PDB entry 6BD2 | X-ray diffraction, 2.90 A resolution | chains A and B of the 3 polymer chains in the assembly

# Chain A (and B)
Protein: 14-3-3 protein theta
From: Homo sapiens
Notes: chain B of this document is another copy of the same molecule, construct and numbering; everything in this record applies to it too
Reference sequence: P27348 (1433T_HUMAN); residues 1-245 here = UniProt positions 1-245
Sequence (245 residues; row label = number of the first residue in the row):
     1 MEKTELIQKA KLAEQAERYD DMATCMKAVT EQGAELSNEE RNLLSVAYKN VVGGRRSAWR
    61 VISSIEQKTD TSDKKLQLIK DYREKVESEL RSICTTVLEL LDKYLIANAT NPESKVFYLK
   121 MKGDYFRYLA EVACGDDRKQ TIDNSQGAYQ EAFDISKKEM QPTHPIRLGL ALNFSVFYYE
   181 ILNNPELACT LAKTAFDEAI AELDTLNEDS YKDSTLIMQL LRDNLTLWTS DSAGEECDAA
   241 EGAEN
Not modelled in the structure: 1, 231-245 (chain B: 231-245)
UniProt features mapped onto this chain:
  - site (Interaction with phosphoserine on interacting protein): Arg56, Arg127
  - modified residue: Met1 (N-acetylmethionine), Lys3 (N6-acetyllysine), Lys49 (N6-acetyllysine), Lys68 (N6-acetyllysine), Tyr82 (3'-nitrotyrosine), Ser92 (Phosphoserine), Tyr104 (3'-nitrotyrosine), Lys115 (N6-acetyllysine), Ser232 (Phosphoserine)
  - cross-link: Lys49 (Glycyl lysine isopeptide (Lys-Gly) (interchain with G-Cter in SUMO2))

# Chain A / chain B interface
Pairs across the interface (39):
  Glu5(A) - Lys74(B)  salt bridge
  Glu5(A) - Leu78(B)
  Gln8(A) - Lys75(B)
  Gln8(A) - Leu78(B)
  Lys9(A) - Tyr82(B)
  Lys9(A) - Lys85(B)
  Leu12(A) - Ile65(B)  hydrophobic
  Leu12(A) - Leu78(B)  hydrophobic
  Leu12(A) - Ile79(B)  hydrophobic
  Leu12(A) - Tyr82(B)  hydrophobic
  Ala13(A) - Tyr82(B)
  Gln15(A) - Val61(B)
  Gln15(A) - Ile65(B)
  Ala16(A) - Ala58(B)
  Ala16(A) - Val61(B)
  Arg18(A) - Arg55(B)
  Arg18(A) - Ala58(B)
  Arg18(A) - Tyr82(B)  hydrogen bond
  Arg18(A) - Val86(B)
  Arg18(A) - Glu89(B)  salt bridge
  Asp21(A) - Tyr82(B)  hydrogen bond
  Asp21(A) - Lys85(B)  salt bridge
  Arg55(A) - Arg18(B)
  Ala58(A) - Ala16(B)
  Ala58(A) - Arg18(B)
  Val61(A) - Gln15(B)
  Ile62(A) - Ala16(B)  hydrophobic
  Ile65(A) - Leu12(B)  hydrophobic
  Lys75(A) - Gln8(B)
  Leu78(A) - Glu5(B)
  Leu78(A) - Gln8(B)
  Ile79(A) - Leu12(B)  hydrophobic
  Tyr82(A) - Lys9(B)
  Tyr82(A) - Leu12(B)  hydrophobic
  Tyr82(A) - Ala13(B)
  Tyr82(A) - Arg18(B)  hydrogen bond
  Tyr82(A) - Asp21(B)  hydrogen bond
  Val86(A) - Arg18(B)
  Glu89(A) - Arg18(B)  salt bridge
Interface residues without a listed pair, chain B (23 interface residues in all): Met1, Ile62

# In short
20 residues of chain A and 23 residues of chain B are in contact, with 4 hydrogen bonds and 4 salt bridges.
Among the polar pairs are Glu5(A)-Lys74(B), Arg18(A)-Glu89(B) and Asp21(A)-Lys85(B).
Both chains are 14-3-3 protein theta (Homo sapiens). Entry 6BD2 (Complex of 14-3-3 theta with an IRSp53
peptide doubly-phosphorylated at T340 and S366) was determined by X-ray diffraction together with 6BQT, 6BCR,
6BCY and 6BD1 from the same study.
